Entry 9BZK (electron microscopy, 4.19 A resolution (low resolution: residue-level contacts below are approximate; hydrogen-bond / salt-bridge calls are withheld)); this record covers chains C and D of the 4 polymer chains in the assembly.

== Chain C (and D) ==
Name: Ribonucleoside-diphosphate reductase subunit beta
From: Bacillus subtilis
Notes: EC 1.17.4.1; chain D of this document is another copy of the same molecule, construct and numbering; everything in this record applies to it too
UniProtKB: P50621 (RIR2_BACSU); residues 1-329 here = UniProt positions 1-329
Chain sequence (350 residues; row label = number of the first residue in the row; numbers below 1 keep their minus sign (Met-20 is residue -20)):
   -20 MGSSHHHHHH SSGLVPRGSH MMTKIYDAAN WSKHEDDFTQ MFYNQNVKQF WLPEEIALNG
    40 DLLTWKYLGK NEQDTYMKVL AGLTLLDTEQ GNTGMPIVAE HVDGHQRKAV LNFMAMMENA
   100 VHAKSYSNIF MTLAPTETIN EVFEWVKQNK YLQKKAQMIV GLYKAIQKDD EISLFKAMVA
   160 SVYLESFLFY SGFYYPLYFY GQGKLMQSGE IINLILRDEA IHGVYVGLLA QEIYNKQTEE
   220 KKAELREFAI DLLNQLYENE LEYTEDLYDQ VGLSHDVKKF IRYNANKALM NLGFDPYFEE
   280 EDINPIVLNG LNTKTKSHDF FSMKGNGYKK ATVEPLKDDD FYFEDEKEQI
Disordered / not traced: -20 to 15, 291-308, 323-329
Differences from the reference sequence: initiating methionine (-20); expression tag (-19 to 0)
Curated features (UniProtKB/Swiss-Prot):
  - active site: Tyr105
  - binding site (Fe cation): Asp66, Glu97, His101, Glu164, Glu198, His201
Metal / ion sites: Mn2+ site 1: Asp66, Glu97, His101, Glu198; Mn2+ site 2: Glu97, Glu164, Glu198, His201
From the paper describing this entry:
  - catalytic residues: Trp30 (citing earlier work)

== Interface between chain C and chain D ==
Residue-residue contacts - 24 pairs, chain C then chain D:
  Tyr22(C) - Ala99(D)
  Phe29(C) - Phe29(D)
  Leu31(C) - Tyr22(D)
  Thr67(C) - His84(D)
  Gly70(C) - Asn91(D)
  Asn71(C) - His84(D)
  Asn71(C) - Lys87(D)
  His84(C) - Thr67(D)
  His84(C) - Asn71(D)
  Lys87(C) - Asn71(D)
  Ala88(C) - Asn98(D)
  Asn91(C) - Ala94(D)
  Asn91(C) - Asn98(D)
  Phe92(C) - Met95(D)
  Ala94(C) - Asn91(D)
  Met95(C) - Asn91(D)
  Met95(C) - Phe92(D)
  Met95(C) - Met95(D)
  Asn98(C) - Lys87(D)
  Asn98(C) - Ala88(D)
  Asn98(C) - Asn91(D)
  Ala99(C) - Tyr22(D)
  Ala99(C) - Ala88(D)
  Lys103(C) - Tyr22(D)
Also at the interface, not in a pair above, chain C (18 interface residues in all): Val26, Pro75
Also at the interface, not in a pair above, chain D (16 interface residues in all): Val26, Leu31, Lys103

== Summary ==
18 residues of chain C face 16 of chain D across their interface. Asp66(C), Glu97(C), His101(C) and Glu198(C)
form the Mn2+ site 1. Glu97(C), Glu164(C), Glu198(C) and His201(C) form the Mn2+ site 2. From UniProt:
active-site residue Tyr105(C) and 6 Fe cation-binding residues on chain C. The paper reports the catalytic
residue Trp30(C).
Chain C and chain D are both Ribonucleoside-diphosphate reductase subunit beta (Bacillus subtilis); the
structure, Class 43 model for combined refinement of Bacillus subtilis ribonucleotide reductase complex, was
determined by electron microscopy, deposited together with 9BW3, 9BWX, 9BX2, 9BX3, 9BX6, 9BX8 and 39 further
entries.
